PDB entry 6VVT | X-ray diffraction, 2.90 A resolution | chains J and F of the 9 polymer chains in the assembly

== Chain J ==
Molecule: RNA polymerase-binding protein RbpA
From: Mycolicibacterium smegmatis (strain ATCC 700084 / mc(2)155)
Reference sequence: A0QZ11 (RBPA_MYCS2); residues 1-114 here = UniProt positions 1-114
Sequence (114 residues; each row starts with the number of its first residue):
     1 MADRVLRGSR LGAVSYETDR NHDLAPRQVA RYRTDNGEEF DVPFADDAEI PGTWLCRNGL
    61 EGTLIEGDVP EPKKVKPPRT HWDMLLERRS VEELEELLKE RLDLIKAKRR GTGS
Disordered / not traced: 1-25, 110-114

== Chain F ==
Molecule: RNA polymerase sigma factor SigA
From: Mycolicibacterium smegmatis (strain ATCC 700084 / mc(2)155)
Reference sequence: A0QW02 (A0QW02_MYCS2); residues 1-466 here = UniProt positions 1-466
Sequence (466 residues; each row starts with the number of its first residue):
     1 MAATKASPAT EEPVKRTATK TPAKKAPAKR AAKSAAAKAG GKAPAKKAPA KRAAKGTAAK
    61 PEDGVTDDLE VTDDLEAEPG EDLDVEDTDL ELDDLDSDDD TAVEDEEEEA DAATPAVATA
   121 KAADDDIDEP SEKDKASGDF VWDEEESEAL RQARKDAELT ASADSVRAYL KQIGKVALLN
   181 AEEEVELAKR IEAGLYATQK LAELAEKGEK LPVQQRRDMQ WICRDGDRAK NHLLEANLRL
   241 VVSLAKRYTG RGMAFLDLIQ EGNLGLIRAV EKFDYTKGYK FSTYATWWIR QAITRAMADQ
   301 ARTIRIPVHM VEVINKLGRI QRELLQDLGR EPTPEELAKE MDITPEKVLE IQQYAREPIS
   361 LDQTIGDEGD SQLGDFIEDS EAVVAVDAVS FTLLQDQLQS VLETLSEREA GVVRLRFGLT
   421 DGQPRTLDEI GQVYGVTRER IRQIESKTMS KLRHPSRSQV LRDYLD
Disordered / not traced: 1-162, 466

== How chain J and chain F interact ==
Pairs across the interface (34; chain J residue first):
  Arg79(J) with Arg268(F); Lys272(F)
  His81(J) with Ile191(F); Leu195(F); Glu271(F), hydrogen bond (side chain-backbone)
  Trp82(J) with Tyr196(F), hydrophobic; Gln199(F)
  Met84(J) with Glu271(F); Lys272(F)
  Leu85(J) with Glu192(F); Leu195(F), hydrophobic
  Glu87(J) with Lys272(F), salt bridge
  Arg88(J) with Glu192(F), salt bridge; Glu271(F), hydrogen bond (side chain-backbone); Lys272(F), hydrogen bond (side chain-backbone); Phe273(F), hydrogen bond (side chain-backbone)
  Arg89(J) with Glu192(F), salt bridge; Asp274(F), salt bridge; Tyr275(F); Thr276(F)
  Leu94(J) with Tyr196(F)
  Glu95(J) with Tyr196(F)
  Leu97(J) with Lys189(F); Tyr275(F)
  Leu98(J) with Tyr196(F), hydrophobic; Met219(F), hydrophobic
  Arg101(J) with Glu186(F), salt bridge; Lys189(F); Arg190(F); Ala193(F)
  Leu102(J) with Gln215(F)
  Ile105(J) with Asp218(F)
  Arg109(J) with Gln214(F), hydrogen bond; Asp218(F), salt bridge
Interface residues without a listed pair, chain J (18 interface residues in all): Val91, Lys106
Interface residues without a listed pair, chain F (24 interface residues in all): Ala197, Glu203, Ile222, Val270

== Overview ==
The interface between chain J and chain F involves 18 residues on one side and 24 on the other, with 5
hydrogen bonds and 6 salt bridges. Polar contacts include Glu87(J)-Lys272(F), Arg88(J)-Glu192(F) and
Arg89(J)-Glu192(F).
Chain J is RNA polymerase-binding protein RbpA and chain F is RNA polymerase sigma factor SigA, both from
Mycolicibacterium smegmatis (strain ATCC 700084 / mc(2)155); the structure, Crystal structure of a
Mycobacterium smegmatis transcription initiation complex with Rifampicin-resistant RNA polymerase and
antibiotic Sorangicin, was determined by X-ray diffraction together with 6VVS, 6VVV, 6VVX, 6VVY, 6VVZ and 6VW0
from the same study.
